PDB entry 4E6N | X-ray diffraction, 2.39 A resolution | chains A and B

== Chain A ==
Name: Metallophosphoesterase
From: Clostridium thermocellum
UniProtKB: A3DJ38 (A3DJ38_CLOTH); numbering as in UniProt (aligned over 445-870)
Sequence (427 residues; numbered 444 to 870; the number before each row is that of its first residue):
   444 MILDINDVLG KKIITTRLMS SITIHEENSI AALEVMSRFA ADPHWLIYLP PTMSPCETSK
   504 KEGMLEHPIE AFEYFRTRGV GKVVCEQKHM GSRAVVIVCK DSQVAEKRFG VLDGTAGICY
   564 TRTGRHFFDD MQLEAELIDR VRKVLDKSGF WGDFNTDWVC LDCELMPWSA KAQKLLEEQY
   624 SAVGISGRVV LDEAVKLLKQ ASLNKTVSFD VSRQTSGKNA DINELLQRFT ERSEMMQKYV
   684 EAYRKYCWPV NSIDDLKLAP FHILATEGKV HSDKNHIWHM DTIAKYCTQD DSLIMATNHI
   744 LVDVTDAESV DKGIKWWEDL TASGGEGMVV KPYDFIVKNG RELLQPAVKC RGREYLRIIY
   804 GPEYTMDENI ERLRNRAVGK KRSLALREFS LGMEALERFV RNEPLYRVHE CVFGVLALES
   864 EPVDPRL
Not modelled in the structure: 444-452, 649-659
Construct notes: initiating methionine (444)
Ligand contacts: adenosine monophosphate (AMP): Met496, Glu529, Gln530, Lys531, His532, Arg536, Glu607, Phe704, Glu769, Val772, Lys774, Lys792, Arg794

== Chain B ==
Name: Methyltransferase type 12
From: Clostridium thermocellum
UniProtKB: A3DJ37 (A3DJ37_CLOTH); numbering as in UniProt (aligned over 1-230)
Sequence (230 residues; row label = number of the first residue in the row):
     1 MILTITYTQP PATDLGYLLH KNPSRPQTFE LNHGKAHIFY PEATSERCTV ALLLDIDPID
    61 LARGKKGSSG EGGLFDYVND RPYVSSSFMS VAISRVFGTA MSGKCKEKPE LAAIKLPLKA
   121 KIMMLPCKGG EEIIYRLFEP LGYKVDVEGY MLDEKFPEWG KSRYYTVSLE GEVRVRDLLN
   181 HIYVLIPVLD SEKHYWVGED EIDKLFQHGE GWLVDHPEKE LITGRYLIRK
Not modelled in the structure: 65-72, 227-230

== How chain A and chain B interact ==
Contacting residue pairs (85; chain A residue first):
  Gln616(A) - Trp159(B)
  Glu620(A) - Leu152(B)
  Glu620(A) - Trp159(B)
  Gln622(A) - Phe75(B)
  Tyr623(A) - Phe75(B)
  Ser624(A) - Leu152(B)
  Ser624(A) - Trp159(B)
  Ala625(A) - Leu152(B)  hydrophobic
  Ala625(A) - Tyr164(B)
  Val626(A) - Asn79(B)
  Val626(A) - Asp80(B)
  Val626(A) - Tyr83(B)  hydrophobic
  Ile628(A) - Tyr150(B)  hydrophobic
  Ile628(A) - Met151(B)
  Ile628(A) - Leu152(B)
  Ile628(A) - Tyr164(B)  hydrophobic
  Ser629(A) - Asp80(B)
  Ser629(A) - Tyr83(B)
  Ser629(A) - Met124(B)
  Ser629(A) - Tyr164(B)
  Gly630(A) - Tyr83(B)
  Arg631(A) - Glu154(B)  salt bridge
  Val632(A) - Met124(B)  hydrophobic
  Val632(A) - Tyr150(B)  hydrophobic
  Val633(A) - Met1(B)  hydrophobic
  Val633(A) - Ile2(B)
  Val633(A) - Tyr83(B)
  Val633(A) - Met124(B)  hydrophobic
  Leu634(A) - Met1(B)  hydrophobic
  Glu636(A) - Ile2(B)
  Glu636(A) - Lys121(B)  salt bridge
  Glu636(A) - Met123(B)
  Ala637(A) - Met1(B)  hydrophobic
  Ala637(A) - Ile2(B)
  Leu640(A) - Ile2(B)  hydrophobic
  Leu640(A) - Phe39(B)
  Leu640(A) - Pro41(B)
  Leu641(A) - Phe39(B)  hydrophobic
  Gln643(A) - Pro41(B)
  Gln643(A) - Glu42(B)
  Ala644(A) - Phe39(B)  hydrophobic
  Ala644(A) - Tyr40(B)
  Ala644(A) - Pro41(B)  hydrophobic
  Asn647(A) - Pro41(B)  hydrogen bond (side chain-backbone)
  Gly660(A) - Gln27(B)  hydrogen bond (backbone-side chain)
  Gly660(A) - Phe29(B)
  Lys661(A) - Gln27(B)
  Lys661(A) - Thr28(B)  hydrogen bond (backbone-backbone)
  Asn662(A) - Arg25(B)  hydrogen bond
  Asn662(A) - Pro26(B)
  Asn662(A) - Gln27(B)
  Ala663(A) - Pro26(B)  hydrogen bond (backbone-backbone)
  Ala663(A) - Thr28(B)
  Ile665(A) - Phe39(B)  hydrophobic
  Leu668(A) - His37(B)
  Arg671(A) - Asp55(B)  salt bridge
  Phe672(A) - Met1(B)  hydrophobic
  Phe672(A) - His37(B)
  Phe672(A) - Leu53(B)  hydrophobic
  Phe672(A) - Asp55(B)
  Arg675(A) - Leu54(B)
  Arg675(A) - Asp55(B)  salt bridge
  Arg675(A) - Tyr83(B)
  Met679(A) - Tyr83(B)
  Tyr686(A) - Asp153(B)  hydrogen bond
  Tyr686(A) - Trp159(B)  hydrophobic
  Arg687(A) - Asp153(B)  salt bridge
  Arg687(A) - Glu154(B)  salt bridge
  Arg687(A) - Lys155(B)
  Cys690(A) - Phe156(B)  hydrophobic
  Ile801(A) - Val78(B)
  Ile802(A) - Leu74(B)
  Ile802(A) - Val78(B)
  Gly804(A) - Val78(B)
  Pro805(A) - Tyr83(B)
  Glu806(A) - Tyr83(B)  hydrogen bond
  Asn812(A) - Asp57(B)
  Asn812(A) - Ile59(B)
  Arg815(A) - Asp57(B)  salt bridge
  Arg815(A) - Ile59(B)
  Arg815(A) - Arg63(B)  hydrogen bond (backbone-side chain)
  Pro868(A) - Gly73(B)
  Pro868(A) - Leu74(B)
  Pro868(A) - Tyr77(B)  hydrophobic
  Arg869(A) - Tyr77(B)
Other interface residues (no listed pair), chain A (51 interface residues in all): Leu618, Leu619, Tyr682, Val683, Trp691, Tyr803, Leu816, Asp867
Other interface residues (no listed pair), chain B (46 interface residues in all): Thr4, Lys35, Ile56, Asp60, Pro82, Val84, Glu158, Ser162

== Overview ==
The interface between chain A and chain B involves 51 residues on one side and 46 on the other, with 8
hydrogen bonds and 7 salt bridges. Polar pairs include Arg631(A)-Glu154(B), Glu636(A)-Lys121(B) and
Arg671(A)-Asp55(B). Bound to chain A: adenosine monophosphate.
Chain A is Metallophosphoesterase and chain B is Methyltransferase type 12, both from Clostridium
thermocellum; the structure, Crystal structure of bacterial Pnkp-C/Hen1-N heterodimer, was determined by X-ray
diffraction together with 4DQZ and 4DRF from the same study.
